PDB entry 1FZC | X-ray diffraction, 2.30 A resolution | chains E and J of the 10 polymer chains in the assembly

Chain E:
Molecule: Fibrin
Source organism: Homo sapiens
Notes: fragment: double-d
Reference sequence: P02675 (FIBB_HUMAN); residues 134-461 here correspond to UniProt positions 164-491 (UniProt number = residue number + 30)
Sequence (328 residues; each row starts with the number of its first residue):
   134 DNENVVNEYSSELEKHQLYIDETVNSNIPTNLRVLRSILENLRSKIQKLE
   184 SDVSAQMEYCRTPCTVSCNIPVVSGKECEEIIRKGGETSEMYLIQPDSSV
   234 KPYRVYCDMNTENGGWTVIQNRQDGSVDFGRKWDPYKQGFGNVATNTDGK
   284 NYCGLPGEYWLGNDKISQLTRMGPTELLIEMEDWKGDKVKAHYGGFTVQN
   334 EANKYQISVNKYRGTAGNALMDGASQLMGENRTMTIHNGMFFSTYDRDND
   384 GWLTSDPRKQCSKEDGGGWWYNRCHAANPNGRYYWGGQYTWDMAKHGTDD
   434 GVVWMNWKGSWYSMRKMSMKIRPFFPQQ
Disordered / not traced: 134-150, 459-461
Cystine bridges: Cys-201/Cys-286, Cys-211/Cys-240, Cys-394/Cys-407
Covalent attachments: N-acetylglucosamine (NAG) linked to Asn-364
Bound ions: Ca2+: Asp-381, Asp-383, Trp-385
Curated features (UniProtKB/Swiss-Prot):
  - glycosylation: Asn-364 (N-linked (GlcNAc...) asparagine)

Chain J:
Molecule: Fibrin
Source organism: Homo sapiens
Notes: fragment: double-d
Sequence (4 residues; numbered 1 to 4; the number before each row is that of its first residue):
     1 GHRP

Interface between chain E and chain J:
Pairs across the interface - 19 pairs, chain E then chain J:
  Leu-360(E) with His-2(J)
  Asn-364(E) with His-2(J)
  Met-367(E) with His-2(J); Arg-3(J)
  Thr-368(E) with Gly-1(J); His-2(J)
  Trp-385(E) with Arg-3(J)
  Glu-397(E) with Arg-3(J), salt bridge
  Asp-398(E) with Arg-3(J), salt bridge
  Arg-406(E) with Gly-1(J); His-2(J); Arg-3(J), hydrogen bond (side chain-backbone); Pro-4(J)
  Cys-407(E) with Gly-1(J), hydrogen bond (backbone-backbone); Arg-3(J), hydrogen bond
  His-408(E) with Gly-1(J), hydrogen bond (backbone-backbone)
  Thr-431(E) with Arg-3(J)
  Asp-432(E) with Gly-1(J), hydrogen bond (side chain-backbone)
  Met-438(E) with Gly-1(J), hydrogen bond (side chain-backbone)
Interface residues without a listed pair, chain E (14 interface residues in all): Ser-443

Overview:
The interface between chain E and chain J involves 14 residues on one side and 4 on the other; the contacts
include 6 hydrogen bonds and 2 salt bridges. Polar pairs include Glu-397(E)/Arg-3(J), Asp-398(E)/Arg-3(J) and
Arg-406(E)/Arg-3(J). N-acetylglucosamine is covalently linked to Asn-364(E).
Here chain E is Fibrin and chain J is Fibrin, both from Homo sapiens. Entry 1FZC (Crystal structure of
fragment double-D from human fibrin with two different bound ligands) was determined by X-ray diffraction.
